PDB entry 8WHI | X-ray diffraction, 1.85 A resolution | chains E and F of the 3 polymer chains in the assembly

# Chain E (and F)
Molecule: CLIP1 protein
From: Homo sapiens
Notes: chain F of this document is another copy of the same molecule, construct and numbering; everything in this record applies to it too
UniProtKB: Q6P5Z9 (Q6P5Z9_HUMAN); residue numbers follow UniProt; this construct covers 350-456
Chain sequence (111 residues; row label = number of the first residue in the row):
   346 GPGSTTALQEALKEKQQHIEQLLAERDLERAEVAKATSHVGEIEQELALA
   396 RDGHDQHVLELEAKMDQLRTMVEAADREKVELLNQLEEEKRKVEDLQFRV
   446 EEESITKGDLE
Unresolved in the structure: 346-349, 448-456 (chain F: 346-349, 455-456)
Construct notes: expression tag (346-349)

# How chain E and chain F interact
Residue-residue contacts - 95 pairs, chain E then chain F:
  T350(E) - L353(F)
  L353(E) - T350(F)
  L353(E) - L353(F)  hydrophobic
  L353(E) - L357(F)  hydrophobic
  L357(E) - L353(F)  hydrophobic
  L357(E) - A356(F)
  L357(E) - L357(F)
  L357(E) - K360(F)
  K360(E) - L357(F)  hydrogen bond (side chain-backbone)
  K360(E) - Q361(F)  hydrogen bond
  Q361(E) - K360(F)  hydrogen bond
  H363(E) - I364(F)
  I364(E) - K360(F)
  I364(E) - H363(F)
  I364(E) - I364(F)  hydrophobic
  I364(E) - L367(F)  hydrophobic
  L367(E) - I364(F)  hydrophobic
  L367(E) - L367(F)  hydrophobic
  L367(E) - L368(F)  hydrophobic
  L367(E) - R371(F)
  L368(E) - L367(F)  hydrophobic
  E370(E) - R371(F)  salt bridge
  R371(E) - L367(F)
  R371(E) - E370(F)  salt bridge
  E374(E) - R371(F)
  E374(E) - E374(F)
  E374(E) - R375(F)
  E374(E) - V378(F)
  R375(E) - E374(F)  salt bridge
  E377(E) - V378(F)
  V378(E) - E374(F)
  V378(E) - E377(F)
  V378(E) - V378(F)  hydrophobic
  A381(E) - A381(F)  hydrophobic
  A381(E) - T382(F)
  A381(E) - V385(F)
  H384(E) - V385(F)
  H384(E) - E389(F)  salt bridge
  V385(E) - A381(F)
  V385(E) - H384(F)
  V385(E) - V385(F)  hydrophobic
  I388(E) - I388(F)  hydrophobic
  I388(E) - E389(F)
  E391(E) - L392(F)
  E391(E) - R396(F)  salt bridge
  L392(E) - E391(F)
  L392(E) - L392(F)  hydrophobic
  L392(E) - A395(F)  hydrophobic
  A395(E) - H399(F)
  R396(E) - E391(F)  salt bridge
  R396(E) - H399(F)
  H399(E) - H399(F)
  H399(E) - H402(F)  hydrogen bond
  H402(E) - V403(F)
  V403(E) - H402(F)
  V403(E) - L406(F)  hydrophobic
  L406(E) - L406(F)  hydrophobic
  L406(E) - M410(F)  hydrophobic
  K409(E) - M410(F)
  M410(E) - L406(F)  hydrophobic
  M410(E) - K409(F)
  M410(E) - L413(F)  hydrophobic
  L413(E) - M410(F)  hydrophobic
  L413(E) - L413(F)  hydrophobic
  R414(E) - L413(F)
  V417(E) - M416(F)  hydrophobic
  V417(E) - V417(F)  hydrophobic
  A420(E) - A420(F)  hydrophobic
  E423(E) - K424(F)  salt bridge
  K424(E) - E423(F)  salt bridge
  K424(E) - L427(F)
  L427(E) - K424(F)
  L427(E) - L428(F)  hydrophobic
  L428(E) - L427(F)  hydrophobic
  Q430(E) - L431(F)
  L431(E) - L427(F)  hydrophobic
  L431(E) - Q430(F)
  L431(E) - L431(F)  hydrophobic
  L431(E) - E434(F)
  E434(E) - L431(F)
  E434(E) - E434(F)
  E434(E) - K435(F)
  E434(E) - V438(F)
  K435(E) - E434(F)
  K437(E) - V438(F)
  V438(E) - E434(F)
  V438(E) - K437(F)
  V438(E) - V438(F)  hydrophobic
  V438(E) - L441(F)
  L441(E) - V438(F)
  L441(E) - L441(F)  hydrophobic
  Q442(E) - L441(F)
  R444(E) - V445(F)
  V445(E) - R444(F)
  V445(E) - V445(F)  hydrophobic
Interface residues without a listed pair, chain E (52 interface residues in all): Q354, A356, T382, E389, M416
Interface residues without a listed pair, chain F (53 interface residues in all): Q354, R414, Q442, E448

# Overview
52 residues of chain E face 53 of chain F across their interface; the contacts include 4 hydrogen bonds and 8
salt bridges. Among the polar pairs are E370(E)-R371(F), R375(E)-E374(F) and H384(E)-E389(F).
Both chains are CLIP1 protein (Homo sapiens). Entry 8WHI (Crystal structure of native CLASP2 in complex with
CLIP170) was determined by X-ray diffraction, deposited together with 8WHH, 8WHJ, 8WHK, 8WHL and 8WHM.
